7UWM - chains D and E of the 6 polymer chains in the assembly; structure by electron microscopy, 2.50 A resolution.

[Chain D (and E)]
Protein: Interleukin-17A
Organism: Homo sapiens
Notes: chain E of this document is another copy of the same molecule, construct and numbering; everything in this record applies to it too
UniProtKB: Q16552 (IL17_HUMAN); residue numbers follow UniProt; this construct covers 25-155
Sequence (169 residues; row label = number of the first residue in the row):
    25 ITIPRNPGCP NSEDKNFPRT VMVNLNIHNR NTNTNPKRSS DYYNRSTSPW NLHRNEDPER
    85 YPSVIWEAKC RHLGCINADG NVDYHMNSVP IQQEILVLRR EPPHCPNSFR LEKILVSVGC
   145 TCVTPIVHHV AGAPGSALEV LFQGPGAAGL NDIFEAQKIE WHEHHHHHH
Not modelled in the structure: 25-33, 52-63, 155-193 (chain E: 25-41, 151-193)
Differences from the reference sequence: expression tag (156-193)
Disulfide bonds: Cys94-Cys144, Cys99-Cys146

[Interface between chain D and chain E]
Residue-residue contacts (101):
  Asn35(D) with Met46(E)
  Ser36(D) with Met46(E)
  Arg43(D) with Val47(E); Asn48(E); Leu49(E), hydrogen bond (backbone-backbone); Asn50(E), hydrogen bond
  Thr44(D) with Val47(E); Asn48(E)
  Val45(D) with Met46(E); Val47(E), hydrogen bond (backbone-backbone); Leu49(E), hydrophobic; Phe133(E), hydrophobic
  Met46(D) with Thr44(E); Met46(E), hydrophobic; Asn131(E); Phe133(E)
  Val47(D) with Thr44(E); Val45(E), hydrogen bond (backbone-backbone); Val47(E), hydrophobic; Leu122(E), hydrophobic; Phe133(E); Leu135(E)
  Asn48(D) with Arg43(E); Asn131(E); Phe133(E), hydrogen bond (backbone-backbone); Arg134(E); Leu135(E), hydrogen bond (backbone-backbone)
  Leu49(D) with Pro42(E); Arg43(E), hydrogen bond (backbone-backbone); Val45(E), hydrophobic; Leu135(E), hydrophobic
  Asn50(D) with Arg134(E); Leu135(E); Glu136(E)
  Ile51(D) with Leu120(E), hydrophobic; Lys137(E)
  Tyr66(D) with Val113(E); Pro114(E)
  Arg69(D) with Val147(E); Thr148(E), hydrogen bond (side chain-backbone); Ile150(E)
  Ser70(D) with Thr145(E), hydrogen bond; Cys146(E); Val147(E)
  Thr71(D) with Cys146(E), hydrogen bond (backbone-backbone)
  Tyr85(D) with Lys137(E), hydrogen bond
  Met110(D) with Thr71(E)
  Val113(D) with Tyr66(E)
  Pro114(D) with Tyr66(E)
  Ile115(D) with Trp74(E), hydrophobic; Ile115(E), hydrophobic; Val142(E), hydrophobic
  Gln117(D) with Val142(E)
  Glu118(D) with Asn55(E), hydrogen bond
  Ile119(D) with Gln117(E); Ile119(E), hydrophobic
  Leu120(D) with Ile51(E), hydrophobic; Tyr85(E), hydrophobic; Leu120(E)
  Leu122(D) with Val47(E), hydrophobic; Leu135(E), hydrophobic
  Arg123(D) with Arg54(E)
  Glu125(D) with Asn48(E), hydrogen bond
  Pro130(D) with Pro42(E)
  Asn131(D) with Thr44(E); Val45(E); Met46(E), hydrogen bond (backbone-backbone)
  Ser132(D) with Met46(E)
  Phe133(D) with Val45(E), hydrophobic; Met46(E), hydrogen bond (backbone-backbone); Val47(E); Asn48(E), hydrogen bond (backbone-backbone)
  Arg134(D) with Asn48(E); Asn50(E), hydrogen bond (side chain-backbone); His52(E)
  Leu135(D) with Asn48(E), hydrogen bond (backbone-backbone); Leu49(E), hydrophobic; Asn50(E); Ile51(E); His52(E), hydrogen bond (backbone-backbone)
  Glu136(D) with His52(E), salt bridge; Arg54(E), salt bridge
  Lys137(D) with Ile51(E); His52(E), hydrogen bond (backbone-backbone); Asn53(E), hydrogen bond; Arg54(E), hydrogen bond (backbone-backbone); Asn55(E), hydrogen bond (backbone-backbone)
  Leu139(D) with Asn55(E)
  Val140(D) with Gln117(E)
  Val142(D) with Ile115(E), hydrophobic; Gln117(E)
  Cys144(D) with Thr145(E)
  Thr145(D) with Ser70(E), hydrogen bond; Cys144(E)
  Cys146(D) with Ser70(E), hydrogen bond (backbone-side chain); Thr71(E), hydrogen bond (backbone-backbone)
  Val147(D) with Tyr66(E), hydrophobic; Arg69(E); Ser70(E)
  Thr148(D) with Arg69(E), hydrogen bond (backbone-backbone)
  Ile150(D) with Arg69(E)
Other interface residues (no listed pair), chain D (53 interface residues in all): Ser72, Trp74, Pro86, Asn111, Gln116, Val121, Ile138, Gly143, Pro149
Other interface residues (no listed pair), chain E (46 interface residues in all): Ser72, Pro86, Trp90, Met110, Ser132, Gly143

[Summary]
53 residues of chain D face 46 of chain E across their interface; the contacts include 27 hydrogen bonds and 2
salt bridges. Among the polar pairs are Glu136(D)-His52(E), Glu136(D)-Arg54(E) and Arg43(D)-Asn50(E).
Both chains are Interleukin-17A (Homo sapiens). Entry 7UWM (Structure of the IL-17A-IL-17RA binary complex)
was determined by electron microscopy (same publication as 7UWJ, 7UWK, 7UWL and 7UWN).
